Entry 9DSO (electron microscopy, 2.85 A resolution); this record covers chains B and C of the 3 polymer chains in the assembly.

[Chain B]
Protein: Decapping nuclease RAI1
Source organism: Saccharomyces cerevisiae
Notes: EC 3.6.1.-
Reference sequence: P53063 (DXO_YEAST); residue numbers follow UniProt; this construct covers 1-387
Chain sequence (387 residues; row label = number of the first residue in the row):
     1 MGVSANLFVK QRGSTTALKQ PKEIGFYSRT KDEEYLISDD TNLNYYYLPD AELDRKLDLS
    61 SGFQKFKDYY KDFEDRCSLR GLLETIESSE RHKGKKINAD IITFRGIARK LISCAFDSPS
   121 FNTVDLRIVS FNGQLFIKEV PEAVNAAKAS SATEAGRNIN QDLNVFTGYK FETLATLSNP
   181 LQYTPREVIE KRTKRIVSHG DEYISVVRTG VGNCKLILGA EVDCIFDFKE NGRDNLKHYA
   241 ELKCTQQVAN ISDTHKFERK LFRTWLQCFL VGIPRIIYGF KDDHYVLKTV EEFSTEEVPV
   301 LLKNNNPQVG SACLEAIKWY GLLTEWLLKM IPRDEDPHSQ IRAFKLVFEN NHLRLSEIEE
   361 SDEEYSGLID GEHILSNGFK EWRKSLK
Unresolved in the structure: 1, 146-157, 387
Swiss-Prot annotation at these positions:
  - binding site (a divalent metal cation): Glu172, Asp223, Glu241, Leu242
  - binding site (substrate): Glu221, Lys243, Gln267
  - modified residue: Ser198 (Phosphoserine)
  - mutagenesis: Glu221 (E221A: Abolishes the decapping activity), Asp223 (D223A: Abolishes the decapping activity)
Metal / ion sites: Mg2+: Asp223, Glu241, Leu242

[Chain C]
Protein: Regulator of Ty1 transposition protein 103
Source organism: Saccharomyces cerevisiae
Reference sequence: Q05543 (RT103_YEAST); residues 1-409 here = UniProt positions 1-409
Chain sequence (429 residues; each row starts with the number of its first residue; numbers below 1 keep their minus sign (Met-19 is residue -19)):
   -19 MGSSHHHHHH SSGLVPRGSH MPFSSEQFTT KLNTLEDSQE SISSASKWLL LQYRDAPKVA
    41 EMWKEYMLRP SVNTRRKLLG LYLMNHVVQQ AKGQKIIQFQ DSFGKVAAEV LGRINQEFPR
   101 DLKKKLSRVV NILKERNIFS KQVVNDIERS LKTESSPVEA LVLPQKLKDF AKDYEKLVKM
   161 HHNVCAMKMR FDKSSDELDP SSSVYEENFK TISKIGNMAK DIINESILKR ESGIHKLQST
   221 LDDEKRHLDE EQNMLSEIEF VLSAKDPSRL NKNVDEDNII PTYEVGDGDD DDDDGDNDDD
   281 DDDDDDDKNY DDRSNDSNYG VTNISTTDKK NEVVEKTDSE HKNSTHNPSD NQFGMKRTHD
   341 MIGHDDANDI PEKKVHLDSK TSEDGTFNSE DGHYELDIEG HVGAQTDEGV ENSGGVSSSI
   401 QDLLSKLAN
Unresolved in the structure: -19 to 254, 271-409
Construct notes: initiating methionine (-19); expression tag (-18 to 0)

[How chain B and chain C interact]
Contacting residue pairs - 23 pairs, chain B then chain C:
  Thr16(B) - Ile259(C)
  Thr16(B) - Pro261(C)
  Thr16(B) - Thr262(C)
  Ala17(B) - Thr262(C)
  Ala17(B) - Glu264(C)
  Leu18(B) - Thr262(C)  hydrogen bond (backbone-backbone)
  Leu18(B) - Tyr263(C)
  Leu18(B) - Glu264(C)  hydrogen bond (backbone-backbone)
  Lys19(B) - Glu264(C)
  Gln20(B) - Tyr263(C)
  Gln20(B) - Glu264(C)  hydrogen bond (backbone-backbone)
  Pro21(B) - Tyr263(C)
  Phe269(B) - Pro261(C)
  Phe269(B) - Tyr263(C)  hydrogen bond (backbone-side chain)
  Gly272(B) - Tyr263(C)
  Glu296(B) - Tyr263(C)
  Val300(B) - Ile260(C)  hydrophobic
  Lys303(B) - Ile260(C)
  Cys313(B) - Pro261(C)  hydrophobic
  Leu314(B) - Glu256(C)
  Leu314(B) - Ile259(C)  hydrophobic
  Leu314(B) - Pro261(C)
  Ile317(B) - Pro261(C)  hydrophobic
Also at the interface, not in a pair above, chain B (19 interface residues in all): Arg208, Trp265, Cys268, Pro299, Lys318
Also at the interface, not in a pair above, chain C (9 interface residues in all): Asp257, Asp267
Interface features reported in the paper:
  - specific contacts: Pro21(B)-Tyr263(C), Trp265(B)-Pro261(C) (hydrophobic contact), Phe269(B)-Pro261(C) (hydrophobic contact), Phe269(B)-Tyr263(C) (hydrogen bond), Pro299(B)-Pro261(C) (hydrophobic contact), Pro299(B)-Ile260(C), Val300(B)-Ile260(C), Cys313(B)-Pro261(C) (hydrophobic contact), Leu314(B)-Pro261(C) (hydrophobic contact), Pro261(C)-Ile317(B) (hydrophobic contact), Tyr263(C)-Gln20(B)
  - interface residues, chain B: Ala17(B)
  - interface residues, chain C: Ile259(C), Pro261(C), Tyr263(C), Gly266(C)
  - hot spots on chain C (mutagenesis) - P261G/Y263A: abolished binding to Decapping nuclease RAI1 (chain B)

[In short]
19 residues of chain B face 9 of chain C across their interface; the contacts include 4 hydrogen bonds. Polar
contacts include Phe269(B)-Tyr263(C), Leu18(B)-Thr262(C) and Leu18(B)-Glu264(C). The paper describes contacts
between Pro21(B) and Tyr263(C), Pro299(B) and Ile260(C) and Val300(B) and Ile260(C) among others; hydrophobic
contacts between Trp265(B) and Pro261(C), Phe269(B) and Pro261(C) and Pro299(B) and Pro261(C) among others; a
hydrogen bond between Phe269(B) and Tyr263(C). From the paper: P261G/Y263A of chain C abolish binding to
Decapping nuclease RAI1 (chain B); interface residues Ala17(B) and Ile259(C) among others.
Chain B is Decapping nuclease RAI1 and chain C is Regulator of Ty1 transposition protein 103, both from
Saccharomyces cerevisiae; the structure, Cryo-EM structure of saccharomyces cerevisiae RAT1-RAI1-RTT103
complex, was determined by electron microscopy.
